Entry 5FAG (X-ray diffraction, 1.51 A resolution); this record covers chains A and B.

Chain A (and B):
Molecule: Alanine racemase
Organism: Streptomyces coelicolor A3(2)
Notes: EC 5.1.1.1; chain B of this document is another copy of the same molecule, construct and numbering; everything in this record applies to it too
Reference sequence: O86786 (ALR_STRCO); residue numbers follow UniProt; this construct covers 1-391
Chain sequence (410 residues; numbered -18 to 391; the number before each row is that of its first residue; numbers below 1 keep their minus sign (Met-18 is residue -18)):
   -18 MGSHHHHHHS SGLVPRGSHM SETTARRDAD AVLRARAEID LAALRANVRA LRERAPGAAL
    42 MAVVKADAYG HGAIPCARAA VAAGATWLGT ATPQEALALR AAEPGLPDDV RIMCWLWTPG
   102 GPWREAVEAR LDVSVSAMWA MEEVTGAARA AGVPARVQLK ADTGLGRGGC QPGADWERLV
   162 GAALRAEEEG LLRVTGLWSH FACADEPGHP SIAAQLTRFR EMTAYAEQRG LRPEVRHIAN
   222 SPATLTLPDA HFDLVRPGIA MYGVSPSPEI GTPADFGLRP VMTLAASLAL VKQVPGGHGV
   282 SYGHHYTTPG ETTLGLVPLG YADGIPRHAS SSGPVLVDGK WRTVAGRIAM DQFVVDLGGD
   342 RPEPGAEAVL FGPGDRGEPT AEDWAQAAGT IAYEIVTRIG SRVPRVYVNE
Unresolved in the structure: -18 to 1 (chain B: -18 to 9)
Construct notes: initiating methionine (-18); expression tag (-17 to 0)
Modified / non-standard residues: Lys141 (lysine nz-carboxylic acid; KCX)
Covalent attachments: pyridoxal phosphate (PLP) linked to Lys46
Metal / ion sites: Na+ site 1: Met42, Pro238; Na+ site 2 near Ser180 (its only coordinating residue here)
Small-molecule neighbours:
  - pyridoxal phosphate (PLP): Val44, Tyr50, Trp96, Lys141, Trp179, His181, Asn221, Ser222, Pro223, Arg237, Pro238, Gly239, Ile240, Tyr374
  - propanoic acid (PPI), molecule 1: Tyr50, Arg148, His181, Tyr374
  - propanoic acid (PPI), molecule 2: Tyr283, Tyr302, Ala330, Met331, Asp332
Curated features (UniProtKB/Swiss-Prot):
  - active site (Proton acceptor): Lys46, Tyr283
  - binding site (substrate): Arg148, Met331
  - modified residue: Lys46 (N6-(pyridoxal phosphate)lysine)
From the paper describing this entry:
  - binding site for propanoic acid: Lys46, Tyr50, Tyr283, Met331
  - binding site for pyridoxal phosphate: Lys46

Chain A / chain B interface:
Residue-residue contacts - 161 pairs, chain A then chain B:
  Arg7(A) - Pro103(B)
  Arg7(A) - Glu106(B)  salt bridge
  Arg8(A) - Gln75(B)
  Arg8(A) - Leu78(B)
  Arg8(A) - Glu106(B)  salt bridge
  Asp11(A) - Gln75(B)  hydrogen bond
  Asp11(A) - Pro103(B)
  Leu14(A) - Thr99(B)
  Leu14(A) - Gly101(B)
  Arg15(A) - Leu97(B)
  Lys46(A) - Met331(B)
  Lys46(A) - Asp332(B)  salt bridge
  Ala47(A) - Ala303(B)  hydrophobic
  Ala47(A) - Met331(B)  hydrophobic
  Ala47(A) - Arg383(B)
  Asp48(A) - Arg383(B)
  Tyr50(A) - Met331(B)  hydrophobic
  Ala72(A) - Asp332(B)
  Thr73(A) - Arg15(B)
  Gln75(A) - Asp11(B)  hydrogen bond
  Gln75(A) - Ala12(B)
  Glu76(A) - Arg383(B)  salt bridge
  Leu97(A) - Arg15(B)
  Leu97(A) - Pro299(B)  hydrophobic
  Leu97(A) - Asp332(B)
  Leu97(A) - Gln333(B)
  Trp98(A) - Ala270(B)
  Thr99(A) - Leu14(B)
  Thr99(A) - Arg15(B)
  Thr99(A) - Ser268(B)
  Pro100(A) - Leu269(B)
  Pro100(A) - Pro345(B)
  Pro100(A) - Gly346(B)
  Gly101(A) - Leu14(B)
  Gly102(A) - Leu14(B)
  Pro103(A) - Asp11(B)
  Ala118(A) - Leu271(B)  hydrophobic
  Trp120(A) - Ala270(B)  hydrogen bond (side chain-backbone)
  Trp120(A) - Pro345(B)
  Lys141(A) - Gln333(B)
  Asp143(A) - Lys273(B)  salt bridge
  Asp143(A) - His279(B)  salt bridge
  Gly145(A) - His279(B)
  Gly145(A) - Gly280(B)
  Gly145(A) - His285(B)  hydrogen bond (backbone-side chain)
  Leu146(A) - Gly280(B)
  Leu146(A) - Val281(B)
  Leu146(A) - Ser282(B)  hydrogen bond (backbone-backbone)
  Leu146(A) - Tyr283(B)
  Gly147(A) - His279(B)
  Gly147(A) - Gly280(B)
  Gly147(A) - Val281(B)
  Gly147(A) - Leu295(B)
  Gly147(A) - Val335(B)
  Arg148(A) - Leu271(B)
  Arg148(A) - Lys273(B)  hydrogen bond (backbone-side chain)
  Arg148(A) - Ser282(B)  hydrogen bond
  Arg148(A) - Tyr283(B)  hydrogen bond
  Arg148(A) - Ala330(B)
  Arg148(A) - Gln333(B)  hydrogen bond
  Arg148(A) - Val335(B)
  Gly149(A) - Leu271(B)
  Gly149(A) - Leu297(B)
  Gly150(A) - Leu271(B)
  Gly150(A) - Lys273(B)  hydrogen bond (backbone-side chain)
  Gln152(A) - Gln274(B)
  Gln152(A) - Val275(B)
  Gln152(A) - Pro276(B)
  Gln152(A) - His279(B)  hydrogen bond
  His181(A) - Tyr283(B)  hydrogen bond
  Phe182(A) - Tyr283(B)
  Ala183(A) - Ser282(B)
  Ala183(A) - Tyr283(B)
  Ala183(A) - Gly284(B)  hydrogen bond (backbone-backbone)
  Ala183(A) - His285(B)
  Cys184(A) - Gly284(B)
  Glu187(A) - Gly284(B)
  Ser192(A) - His285(B)
  Ser268(A) - Thr99(B)
  Leu269(A) - Pro100(B)
  Ala270(A) - Trp98(B)
  Ala270(A) - Trp120(B)  hydrogen bond (backbone-side chain)
  Leu271(A) - Ala118(B)  hydrophobic
  Leu271(A) - Arg148(B)
  Leu271(A) - Gly149(B)
  Leu271(A) - Gly150(B)
  Lys273(A) - Asp143(B)  salt bridge
  Lys273(A) - Arg148(B)  hydrogen bond (side chain-backbone)
  Lys273(A) - Gly149(B)  hydrogen bond (side chain-backbone)
  Lys273(A) - Gly150(B)  hydrogen bond (side chain-backbone)
  Gln274(A) - Gln152(B)
  Val275(A) - Gln152(B)
  Pro276(A) - Gln152(B)
  His279(A) - Asp143(B)  salt bridge
  His279(A) - Gly145(B)
  His279(A) - Gly147(B)
  His279(A) - Gln152(B)  hydrogen bond
  Gly280(A) - Gly145(B)
  Gly280(A) - Leu146(B)
  Gly280(A) - Gly147(B)
  Val281(A) - Leu146(B)
  Val281(A) - Gly147(B)
  Ser282(A) - Leu146(B)  hydrogen bond (backbone-backbone)
  Ser282(A) - Arg148(B)  hydrogen bond
  Ser282(A) - Ala183(B)
  Tyr283(A) - Arg148(B)  hydrogen bond
  Tyr283(A) - His181(B)  hydrogen bond
  Tyr283(A) - Phe182(B)
  Tyr283(A) - Ala183(B)
  Gly284(A) - Ala183(B)  hydrogen bond (backbone-backbone)
  Gly284(A) - Cys184(B)
  Gly284(A) - Glu187(B)
  His285(A) - Gly145(B)  hydrogen bond (side chain-backbone)
  His285(A) - Ala183(B)
  His285(A) - Ser192(B)
  Leu295(A) - Gly147(B)
  Pro299(A) - Leu97(B)  hydrophobic
  Tyr302(A) - Tyr374(B)
  Tyr302(A) - Glu375(B)
  Tyr302(A) - Arg379(B)  hydrogen bond (backbone-side chain)
  Ala303(A) - Ala47(B)  hydrophobic
  Ala303(A) - Thr378(B)
  Gly305(A) - Arg379(B)
  Pro307(A) - Arg379(B)
  Arg308(A) - Thr371(B)
  Arg308(A) - Ile372(B)
  Arg308(A) - Glu375(B)  hydrogen bond (backbone-side chain)
  His309(A) - His309(B)  hydrogen bond
  His309(A) - Ala369(B)  hydrogen bond (side chain-backbone)
  His309(A) - Gly370(B)  hydrogen bond (side chain-backbone)
  Ala330(A) - Arg148(B)
  Met331(A) - Lys46(B)
  Met331(A) - Ala47(B)  hydrophobic
  Met331(A) - Tyr50(B)  hydrophobic
  Met331(A) - Thr378(B)
  Asp332(A) - Lys46(B)  salt bridge
  Asp332(A) - Ala72(B)
  Asp332(A) - Leu97(B)
  Gln333(A) - Leu97(B)
  Gln333(A) - Lys141(B)
  Gln333(A) - Arg148(B)  hydrogen bond
  Val335(A) - Gly147(B)
  Val335(A) - Arg148(B)
  Pro345(A) - Pro100(B)
  Pro345(A) - Trp120(B)
  Gly346(A) - Pro100(B)
  Ala369(A) - His309(B)  hydrogen bond (backbone-side chain)
  Gly370(A) - His309(B)  hydrogen bond (backbone-side chain)
  Thr371(A) - Arg308(B)
  Ile372(A) - Arg308(B)
  Tyr374(A) - Tyr302(B)
  Glu375(A) - Tyr302(B)
  Glu375(A) - Arg308(B)  hydrogen bond (side chain-backbone)
  Thr378(A) - Ala303(B)
  Thr378(A) - Met331(B)
  Arg379(A) - Tyr302(B)  hydrogen bond (side chain-backbone)
  Arg379(A) - Gly305(B)
  Arg379(A) - Pro307(B)
  Arg379(A) - Arg379(B)
  Arg383(A) - Ala47(B)
  Arg383(A) - Glu76(B)  salt bridge
Other interface residues (no listed pair), chain A (82 interface residues in all): Ala12, Glu106, Ser117, Asp156, Leu297, Arg328
Other interface residues (no listed pair), chain B (79 interface residues in all): Thr73, Gly102, Ser117, Asp186

In short:
82 residues of chain A and 79 residues of chain B are in contact; the contacts include 34 hydrogen bonds and
10 salt bridges. Polar contacts include Arg7(A)-Glu106(B), Arg8(A)-Glu106(B) and Lys46(A)-Asp332(B). From the
paper: a binding site for propanoic acid at Lys46(A), Tyr50(A) and Tyr283(A) among others; a binding site for
pyridoxal phosphate at Lys46(A).
Chain A and chain B are both Alanine racemase (Streptomyces coelicolor A3(2)); the structure, Alanine Racemase
from Streptomyces coelicolor A3(2) with Bound Propionate Inhibitor, was determined by X-ray diffraction,
deposited together with 5FAC and 5FAJ.
